8PTR - chain A; structure by X-ray diffraction, 1.73 A resolution.

== Chain A ==
Molecule: Monoglyceride lipase
From: Homo sapiens
Notes: EC 3.1.1.23
UniProt: Q99685 (MGLL_HUMAN); residue numbers follow UniProt; this construct covers 1-303
Sequence (323 residues; row label = number of the first residue in the row; numbers below 1 keep their minus sign (Met-19 is residue -19)):
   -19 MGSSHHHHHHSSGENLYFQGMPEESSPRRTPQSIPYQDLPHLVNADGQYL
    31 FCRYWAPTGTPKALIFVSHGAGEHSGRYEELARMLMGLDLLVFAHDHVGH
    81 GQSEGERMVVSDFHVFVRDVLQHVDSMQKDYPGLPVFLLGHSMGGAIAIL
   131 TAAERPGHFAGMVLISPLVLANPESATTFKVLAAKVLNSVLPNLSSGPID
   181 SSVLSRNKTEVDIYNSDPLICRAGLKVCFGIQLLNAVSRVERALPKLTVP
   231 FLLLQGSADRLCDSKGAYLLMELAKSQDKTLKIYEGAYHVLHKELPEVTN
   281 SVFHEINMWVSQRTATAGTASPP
Unresolved in the structure: -19 to 5, 167-176, 296-303
Construct notes: initiating methionine (-19); expression tag (-18 to 0); engineered mutation Ala36 (Lys in Q99685), Ser169 (Leu in Q99685), Ser176 (Leu in Q99685)
Swiss-Prot annotation at these positions:
  - active site: Ser122 (Nucleophile), Asp239 (Charge relay system), His269 (Charge relay system)
  - modified residue: Thr10 (Phosphothreonine), Tyr58 (3'-nitrotyrosine)
  - mutagenesis: Tyr194 (Y194F: Does not affect ability to hydrolyze 1- or 2-monoacylglycerol), Cys201 (C201A: Does not affect ability to hydrolyze 1- or 2-monoacylglycerol), Cys208 (C208A: Does not affect ability to hydrolyze 1- or 2-monoacylglycerol), Cys242 (C242A: Reduced 1-monoacylglycerol lipase activity)
Covalently attached groups: compound EFH linked to Ser122
Small-molecule neighbours: EFH ((3R,4S)-4-(1,3-benzodioxol-5-yl)-1-[1-(benzotriazol-1-ylcarbonyl)piperidin-4-yl]-3-(3-fluorophenyl)azetidin-2-one): Gly50, Ala51, Met123, Leu148, Leu150, Ala151, Phe159, Gly177, Ile179, Leu205, Gly210, Leu213, Leu214, Val217, Leu241, Cys242, His269
Reported in the primary citation:
  - binding site for EFH: Ala51, Ser122, Met123, Leu148, Leu150, Ile179, Leu213, Leu214, Val217, Leu241
  - conformationally variable residues (order/disorder transition): Leu167 to Ser176

== Summary ==
Covalently linked compound EFH: at Ser122. From UniProt: 3 active-site residues and 4 mutagenesis sites. The
paper reports a binding site for EFH at Ala51, Ser122 and Met123 among others; conformational variability at
Leu167.
Chain A is Monoglyceride lipase (Homo sapiens); the structure, COMPLEX CRYSTAL STRUCTURE OF MUTANT HUMAN
MONOGLYCERIDE LIPASE WITH COMPOUND 5r, was determined by X-ray diffraction together with 8PTC and 8PTQ from
the same study.
